PDB entry 6P70 | X-ray diffraction, 3.05 A resolution | chains F and H of the 8 polymer chains in the assembly

# Chain F
Name: RNA polymerase sigma factor SigA
Source organism: Thermus thermophilus
Reference sequence: Q72L95 (SIGA_THET2); residues 1-423 here = UniProt positions 1-423
Chain sequence (423 residues; numbered 1 to 423; the number before each row is that of its first residue):
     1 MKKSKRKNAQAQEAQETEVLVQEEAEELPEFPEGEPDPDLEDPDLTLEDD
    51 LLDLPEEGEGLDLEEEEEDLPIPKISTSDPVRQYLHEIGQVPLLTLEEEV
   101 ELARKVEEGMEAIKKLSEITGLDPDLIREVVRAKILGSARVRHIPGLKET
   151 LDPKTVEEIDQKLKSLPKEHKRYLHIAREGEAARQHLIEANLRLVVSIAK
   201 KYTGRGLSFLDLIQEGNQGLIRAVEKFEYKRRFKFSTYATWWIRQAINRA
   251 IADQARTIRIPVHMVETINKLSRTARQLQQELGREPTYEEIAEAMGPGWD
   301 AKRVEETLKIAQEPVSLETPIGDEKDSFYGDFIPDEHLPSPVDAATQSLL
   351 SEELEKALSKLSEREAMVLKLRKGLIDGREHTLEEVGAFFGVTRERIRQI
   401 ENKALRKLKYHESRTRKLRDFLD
Unresolved in the structure: 1-77
Construct notes: conflict Thr46 (Ala in Q72L95)
Bound ions: Mg2+: Asp326 (shared with 1 residue of chain G)
Curated features (UniProtKB/Swiss-Prot):
  - DNA-binding region: Leu383 to Asn402 (H-T-H motif)
  - region: Ser78 to Ile113 (Sigma-70 factor domain-1)
  - motif: Asp211 to Gln214 (Interaction with polymerase core subunit RpoC)

# Chain H
Molecule: 27-nt DNA strand
Sequence (27 nucleotides; numbered 1 to 26 plus 4 insertion-coded residues; 3 numbers in that range are skipped by the numbering (no residue carries them; nothing is unmodelled there); the number before each row is that of its first residue; a row labelled like 12A-12D holds insertion residues (12A, then the next letters in order)):
     1 TATAATCGATCT
12A-12D GTAT
    16 TTGCCGGGAGG
Unresolved in the structure: 12A-12D, 26

# How chain F and chain H interact
Pairs across the interface (43):
  Asp79(F) with DG8(H), hydrogen bond to the base
  Val81(F) with DG8(H), base contact
  Arg82(F) with DG8(H), hydrogen bond to the base; DA9(H), base contact
  Leu85(F) with DC7(H), base contact; DG8(H), base contact
  Ile88(F) with DC7(H), sugar contact
  Gly89(F) with DC7(H), base contact
  Leu93(F) with DT6(H), base contact
  Glu99(F) with DT6(H), base contact
  Ala190(F) with DT6(H), base contact
  Asn191(F) with DT6(H), hydrogen bond to the base
  Leu192(F) with DT6(H), base contact
  Arg193(F) with DT6(H), sugar contact; DC7(H), base contact
  Leu194(F) with DA5(H), sugar contact; DT6(H), hydrogen bond to the base
  Val196(F) with DG8(H), sugar contact
  Ser197(F) with DT6(H), sugar contact
  Lys200(F) with DG8(H), salt bridge to the phosphate; DA9(H), phosphate contact
  Phe209(F) with DG8(H), sugar contact
  Lys226(F) with DT1(H), base contact; DA2(H), hydrogen bond to the base
  Phe227(F) with DA2(H), base contact
  Glu228(F) with DA2(H), hydrogen bond to the base
  Arg231(F) with DA2(H), base contact
  Phe233(F) with DA2(H), base contact; DT3(H), sugar contact; DA4(H), phosphate contact
  Lys234(F) with DA4(H), hydrogen bond to the phosphate; DA5(H), salt bridge to the phosphate
  Ser236(F) with DA4(H), sugar contact; DA5(H), hydrogen bond to the phosphate; DT6(H), base contact
  Thr237(F) with DA2(H), phosphate contact; DA4(H), hydrogen bond to the phosphate; DA5(H), base contact
  Tyr238(F) with DT1(H), base contact; DA2(H), stacking on the base
  Thr240(F) with DA5(H), hydrogen bond to the base
  Trp241(F) with DT1(H), sugar contact
  Arg244(F) with DA5(H), base contact
Other interface residues (no listed pair), chain F (30 interface residues in all): Arg232

# Summary
Chain F and chain H form an interface of 30 and 9 residues respectively, with 10 hydrogen bonds, 2 salt
bridges and 1 aromatic stacking contact. Polar pairs include Asp79(F)-DG8(H), Arg82(F)-DG8(H) and
Asn191(F)-DT6(H).
Chain F is RNA polymerase sigma factor SigA (Thermus thermophilus) and chain H is a 27-nt DNA strand; the
structure, X-ray crystal structure of bacterial RNA polymerase and pyrBI promoter complex, was determined by
X-ray diffraction (same publication as 6OVR, 6OVY, 6OW3, 6OY5, 6OY6, 6OY7 and 6P71).
